Entry 1BEV (X-ray diffraction, 3.00 A resolution); this record covers chains 1 and 2 of the 4 polymer chains in the assembly.

# Chain 1
Molecule: Bovine enterovirus coat proteins VP1 to VP4
Organism: Bovine enterovirus (STRAIN VG-5-27)
UniProt: P12915 (POLG_BOVEV); residues 1-281 here correspond to UniProt positions 559-839 (UniProt number = residue number + 558)
Chain sequence (281 residues; row label = number of the first residue in the row):
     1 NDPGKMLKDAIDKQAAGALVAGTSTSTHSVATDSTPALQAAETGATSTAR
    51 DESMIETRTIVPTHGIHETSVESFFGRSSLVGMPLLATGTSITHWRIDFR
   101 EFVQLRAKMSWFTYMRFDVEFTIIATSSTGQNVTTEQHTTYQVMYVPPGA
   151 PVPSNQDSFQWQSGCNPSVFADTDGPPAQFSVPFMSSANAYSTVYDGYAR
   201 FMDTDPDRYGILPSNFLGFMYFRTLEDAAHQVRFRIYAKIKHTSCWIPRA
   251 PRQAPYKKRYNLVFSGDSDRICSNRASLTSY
Not modelled in the structure: 1-13
Construct notes: conflict Ala15 (Val574 in P12915), Ser24 (Thr583 in P12915), His94 (Asn653 in P12915), Tyr237 (Cys796 in P12915)

# Chain 2
Molecule: Bovine enterovirus coat proteins VP1 to VP4
Organism: Bovine enterovirus (STRAIN VG-5-27)
UniProt: P12915 (POLG_BOVEV); residues 1-248 here correspond to UniProt positions 69-316 (UniProt number = residue number + 68)
Chain sequence (248 residues; row label = number of the first residue in the row):
     1 SPSAEACGYSDRVAQLTLGNSTITTQEAANICVAYGCWPAKLSDTDATSV
    51 DKPTEPGVSADRFYTLRSKPWQADSKGWYWKLPDALNNTGMFGQNAQFHY
   101 LYRGGWAVHVQCNATKFHQGTLLVLAIPEHQIATQEQPAFDRTMPGSEGG
   151 TFQEPFWLEDGTSLGNSLIYPHQWINLRTNNSATLILPYVNAIPMDSAIR
   201 HSNWTLAIIPVAPLKYAAETTPLVPITVTIAPMETEYNGLRRAIASNQ
Not modelled in the structure: 1-4
Construct notes: conflict Arg62 (Ala131 in P12915), Leu101 (Ile170 in P12915)

# Interface between chain 1 and chain 2
Pairs across the interface (111):
  Asp33(1) with Glu5(2)
  Ser34(1) with Glu5(2)
  Thr35(1) with Glu5(2)
  Pro36(1) with Glu5(2)
  Ala41(1) with Trp174(2)
  Glu42(1) with Ala29(2); Gln173(2); Trp174(2), hydrogen bond (backbone-backbone); Asn176(2), hydrogen bond; Thr179(2), hydrogen bond; Asn180(2)
  Thr43(1) with Ala29(2); His172(2); Gln173(2)
  Gly44(1) with His172(2)
  Thr113(1) with Glu129(2)
  Tyr114(1) with Glu129(2), hydrogen bond; Val190(2); Asn191(2); Ala192(2), hydrophobic
  Ala188(1) with Ala192(2); Ile193(2), hydrophobic
  Asn189(1) with Ala192(2), hydrogen bond (backbone-backbone); Ile193(2); Pro194(2)
  Ala190(1) with Ala192(2)
  Ser192(1) with Ala192(2)
  Val194(1) with Glu129(2); Gln131(2)
  Tyr195(1) with Glu129(2); Gln131(2); Arg200(2); His201(2)
  Asp196(1) with Lys81(2), salt bridge; Glu129(2), hydrogen bond (backbone-side chain); His130(2); Gln131(2); His201(2); Ser202(2), hydrogen bond (backbone-backbone); Thr205(2)
  Gly197(1) with Arg200(2)
  Tyr198(1) with Phe140(2); Thr143(2), hydrogen bond; Met144(2), hydrophobic; Arg200(2), hydrogen bond (backbone-backbone); Asn247(2)
  Ala199(1) with Arg200(2)
  Arg200(1) with Arg200(2); Asn247(2), hydrogen bond (backbone-side chain)
  Phe201(1) with Ser197(2); Arg200(2); Asn247(2)
  Met202(1) with Asn247(2), hydrogen bond (backbone-backbone); Gln248(2)
  Asp203(1) with Asn247(2), hydrogen bond (backbone-backbone)
  Thr204(1) with Phe140(2)
  Pro206(1) with Gln137(2), hydrogen bond (backbone-side chain); Pro138(2)
  Tyr209(1) with His130(2); Gln131(2); Ile132(2), hydrogen bond (side chain-backbone); Gln137(2), hydrogen bond (backbone-side chain); Pro138(2), hydrophobic; Thr143(2)
  Gly210(1) with Gln131(2)
  Ile247(1) with Tyr35(2); Pro128(2), hydrophobic; Val190(2), hydrophobic
  Pro248(1) with Ile169(2), hydrophobic; Tyr170(2)
  Arg249(1) with Pro128(2), hydrogen bond (side chain-backbone); Glu129(2), hydrogen bond (side chain-backbone); Ile169(2); Tyr170(2)
  Ala250(1) with Thr162(2); Asn166(2); Ile169(2); Tyr170(2), hydrogen bond (backbone-side chain)
  Pro251(1) with Thr162(2)
  Arg252(1) with Asp160(2), hydrogen bond (side chain-backbone); Gly161(2); Thr162(2)
  Gln253(1) with Gly161(2), hydrogen bond (backbone-backbone); Thr162(2); Ser163(2); Asn166(2)
  Ala254(1) with Trp157(2), hydrophobic; Gly161(2), hydrogen bond (backbone-backbone)
  Asn261(1) with Gln137(2)
  Leu262(1) with Gln131(2); Ala133(2)
  Val263(1) with Ala133(2); Thr134(2); Gln135(2); Glu136(2); Gln137(2)
  Phe264(1) with Ala133(2); Thr134(2), hydrogen bond (backbone-backbone); Gln135(2); Trp157(2), hydrophobic; Gly161(2)
  Ser265(1) with Gln135(2)
  Ser268(1) with Trp157(2)
  Asp269(1) with Glu154(2); Phe156(2); Trp157(2), hydrogen bond
  Arg270(1) with Phe156(2); Trp157(2)
  Ile271(1) with Phe156(2), hydrophobic; Trp157(2), hydrophobic; Ser163(2)
Interface residues without a listed pair, chain 1 (48 interface residues in all): Leu38, Ala40, Gly266
Interface residues without a listed pair, chain 2 (54 interface residues in all): Ala6, Cys7, Asn30, Cys32, Tyr100, Ile127, Ala139, Ser167

# In short
Chain 1 and chain 2 form an interface of 48 and 54 residues respectively; the contacts include 23 hydrogen
bonds and 1 salt bridge. Polar contacts include Asp196(1)-Lys81(2), Glu42(1)-Asn176(2) and Glu42(1)-Thr179(2).
Chain 1 is Bovine enterovirus coat proteins VP1 to VP4 and chain 2 is Bovine enterovirus coat proteins VP1 to
VP4, both from Bovine enterovirus (STRAIN VG-5-27); the structure, Bovine enterovirus vg-5-27, was determined
by X-ray diffraction.
